7UPI - chains A and B of the 3 polymer chains in the assembly; structure by electron microscopy, 2.89 A resolution.

[Chain A]
Molecule: Ras-related protein M-Ras
Organism: Homo sapiens
Notes: EC 3.6.5.2
Reference sequence: O14807 (RASM_HUMAN); numbering as in UniProt (aligned over 1-182)
Chain sequence (183 residues; each row starts with the number of its first residue; numbering starts at 0):
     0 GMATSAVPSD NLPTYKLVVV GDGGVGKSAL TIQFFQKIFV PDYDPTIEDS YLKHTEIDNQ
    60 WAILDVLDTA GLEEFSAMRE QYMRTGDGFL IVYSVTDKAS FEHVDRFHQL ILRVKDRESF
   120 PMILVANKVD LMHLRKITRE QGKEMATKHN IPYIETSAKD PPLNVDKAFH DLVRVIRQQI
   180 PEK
Unresolved in the structure: 0-4, 179-182
Construct notes: expression tag (0); engineered mutation Leu71 (Gln in O14807)
Curated features (UniProtKB/Swiss-Prot):
  - motif: Tyr42 to Tyr50 (Effector region)
  - binding site (GTP): Asp21, Gly22, Gly23, Val24, Gly25, Lys26, Ser27, Ala28, Phe38, Val39, Pro40, Tyr42, Pro44, Thr45, Gly70, Asn126, Lys127, Asp129, Ser156, Ala157 and 1 more in UniProt
  - binding site (Mg(2+)): Ser27, Thr45, Asp67
Bound ions: Mg2+: Ser27, Thr45 (together with GTP)
Ligand contacts: GTP (guanosine-5'-triphosphate): Asp21, Gly22, Gly23, Val24, Gly25, Lys26, Ser27, Ala28, Phe38, Val39, Pro40, Asp41, Tyr42, Asp43, Pro44, Thr45, Thr68, Ala69, Gly70, Leu71, Asn126, Lys127, Asp129, Leu130, Ser156, Ala157, Lys158
From the paper describing this entry:
  - disease-associated variants - Q71L: increased binding to the ternary complex

[Chain B]
Molecule: Serine/threonine-protein phosphatase PP1-alpha catalytic subunit
Organism: Homo sapiens
Notes: EC 3.1.3.16
Reference sequence: P62136 (PP1A_HUMAN); residue numbers follow UniProt; this construct covers 1-330
Chain sequence (331 residues; each row starts with the number of its first residue; numbering starts at 0):
     0 GMSDSEKLNL DSIIGRLLEV QGSRPGKNVQ LTENEIRGLC LKSREIFLSQ PILLELEAPL
    60 KICGDIHGQY YDLLRLFEYG GFPPESNYLF LGDYVDRGKQ SLETICLLLA YKIKYPENFF
   120 LLRGNHECAS INRIYGFYDE CKRRYNIKLW KTFTDCFNCL PIAAIVDEKI FCCHGGLSPD
   180 LQSMEQIRRI MRPTDVPDQG LLCDLLWSDP DKDVQGWGEN DRGVSFTFGA EVVAKFLHKH
   240 DLDLICRAHQ VVEDGYEFFA KRQLVTLFSA PNYCGEFDNA GAMMSVDETL MCSFQILKPA
   300 DKNKGKYGQF SGLNPGGRPI TPPRNSAKAK K
Unresolved in the structure: 0-6, 300-330
Construct notes: expression tag (0)
Curated features (UniProtKB/Swiss-Prot):
  - active site: His125 (Proton donor)
  - binding site (Mn(2+)): Asp64, His66, Asp92, Asn124, His173, His248
  - modified residue: Ser2 (N-acetylserine), Ser22 (Phosphoserine), Lys305 (N6-acetyllysine), Tyr306 (Phosphotyrosine), Thr320 (Phosphothreonine), Ser325 (Phosphoserine)
Bound ions: Mn2+ site 1: Asp64, His66, Asp92; Mn2+ site 2: Asp92, Asn124, His173, His248
From the paper describing this entry:
  - disease-associated variants - P50R (14.7-fold): increased binding to Leucine-rich repeat protein SHOC-2

[Chain A / chain B interface]
Residue-residue contacts - 21 pairs, chain A then chain B:
  Ala5(A) with Glu218(B), hydrogen bond (backbone-side chain); Phe225(B)
  Val6(A) with Trp216(B); Gly217(B); Glu218(B)
  Ile31(A) with Met190(B), hydrophobic
  Gln35(A) with Ile189(B); Met190(B), hydrogen bond (side chain-backbone); Thr193(B), hydrogen bond
  Lys36(A) with Asp197(B); Gln198(B), hydrogen bond (side chain-backbone)
  Ile37(A) with Thr193(B)
  Val39(A) with Met190(B), hydrophobic
  Asp48(A) with Arg188(B), salt bridge
  Ser49(A) with Arg188(B), hydrogen bond (backbone-side chain)
  Leu51(A) with Asp179(B); Gln181(B); Gln185(B)
  Lys52(A) with Asp179(B)
  His53(A) with Pro178(B); Asp179(B), salt bridge
Also at the interface, not in a pair above, chain A (14 interface residues in all): Glu47, Tyr50
Also at the interface, not in a pair above, chain B (17 interface residues in all): Pro192, Pro196, Gly199
Interface features reported in the paper:
  - residue pairs: Gln35(A)-Met190(B) (hydrogen bond), Lys36(A)-Gln198(B) (hydrogen bond), Asp48(A)-Arg188(B) (hydrogen bond), His53(A)-Asp179(B) (hydrogen bond)
  - interface residues, chain B: Pro178(B)

[Overview]
The interface between chain A and chain B involves 14 residues on one side and 17 on the other; the contacts
include 5 hydrogen bonds and 2 salt bridges. Polar contacts include Asp48(A)-Arg188(B), His53(A)-Asp179(B) and
Ala5(A)-Glu218(B). The authors report hydrogen bonds between Gln35(A) and Met190(B), Lys36(A) and Gln198(B)
and Asp48(A) and Arg188(B) among others. From the paper: Q71L of chain A increases binding to the ternary
complex; the interface residue Pro178(B).
Here chain A is Ras-related protein M-Ras and chain B is Serine/threonine-protein phosphatase PP1-alpha
catalytic subunit, both from Homo sapiens. Entry 7UPI (Cryo-EM structure of SHOC2-PP1c-MRAS holophosphatase
complex) was determined by electron microscopy, deposited together with 7T7A.
